6TVC - chains A and B of the 6 polymer chains in the assembly; structure by X-ray diffraction, 1.84 A resolution.

== Chain A ==
Protein: Haemagglutinin HA1
From: Influenza A virus
UniProt: A0A0A7HR51 (A0A0A7HR51_9INFA); residues 1-318 here correspond to UniProt positions 10-327 (UniProt number = residue number + 9)
Amino-acid sequence (319 residues; row label = number of the first residue in the row; numbering starts at 0):
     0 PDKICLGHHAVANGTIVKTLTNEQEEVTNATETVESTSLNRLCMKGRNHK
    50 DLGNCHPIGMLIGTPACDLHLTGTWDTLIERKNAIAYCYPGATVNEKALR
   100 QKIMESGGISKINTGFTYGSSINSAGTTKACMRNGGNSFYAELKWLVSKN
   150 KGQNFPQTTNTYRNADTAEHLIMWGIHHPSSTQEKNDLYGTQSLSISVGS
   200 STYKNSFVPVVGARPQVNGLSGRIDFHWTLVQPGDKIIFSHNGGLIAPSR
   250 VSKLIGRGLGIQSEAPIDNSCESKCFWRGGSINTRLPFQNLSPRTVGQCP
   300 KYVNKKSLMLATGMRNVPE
Differences from the reference sequence: expression tag (0); conflict Lys-96 (Glu105 in A0A0A7HR51), Ser-205 (Asn214 in A0A0A7HR51), Ile-237 (Thr246 in A0A0A7HR51)
Disulfide bonds: Cys-42/Cys-270, Cys-54/Cys-66, Cys-87/Cys-130, Cys-274/Cys-298
Glycans and other covalent adducts: N-acetylglucosamine (NAG) linked to Asn-28

== Chain B ==
Protein: Haemagglutinin HA2
From: Influenza A virus
UniProt: A0A0A7HR51 (A0A0A7HR51_9INFA); residues 1-172 here correspond to UniProt positions 333-504 (UniProt number = residue number + 332)
Amino-acid sequence (172 residues; row label = number of the first residue in the row):
     1 GLFGAIAGFIENGWEGMVDGWYGFRHQNAQGTGQAADYKSTQAAIDQITG
    51 KLNRIIKKTNTEFESIESEFSEIDHQIGNVINWTKDSITDIWTYQAELLV
   101 AMENQHTIDMADSEMLNLYERVRKQLRQNAEEDGKGCFEIYHACDDSCME
   151 SIRNNTYNHSQYREEALLNRLN
Differences from the reference sequence: conflict Asn-158 (Asp490 in A0A0A7HR51)
Disulfide bonds: Cys-144/Cys-148

== Chain A / chain B interface ==
Disulfides between the chains: Cys-4(A)/Cys-137(B)
Contacting residue pairs (145):
  Pro-0(A) / Glu-139(B)
  Pro-0(A) / Ile-140(B)
  Asp-1(A) / Gln-27(B)
  Asp-1(A) / Asn-28(B)
  Asp-1(A) / Glu-139(B)
  Asp-1(A) / Ile-140(B)  hydrogen bond (backbone-backbone)
  Asp-1(A) / His-142(B)
  Asp-1(A) / Ala-143(B)
  Asp-1(A) / Cys-144(B)  hydrogen bond (side chain-backbone)
  Lys-2(A) / His-26(B)
  Lys-2(A) / Gln-27(B)  hydrogen bond (backbone-backbone)
  Lys-2(A) / Phe-138(B)
  Lys-2(A) / Met-149(B)
  Ile-3(A) / Phe-24(B)  hydrophobic
  Ile-3(A) / Arg-25(B)
  Ile-3(A) / Cys-137(B)
  Ile-3(A) / Phe-138(B)  hydrogen bond (backbone-backbone)
  Ile-3(A) / Ile-140(B)  hydrophobic
  Ile-3(A) / Ile-152(B)  hydrophobic
  Cys-4(A) / Trp-14(B)
  Cys-4(A) / Gly-23(B)
  Cys-4(A) / Phe-24(B)
  Cys-4(A) / Arg-25(B)  hydrogen bond (backbone-backbone)
  Cys-4(A) / Gly-136(B)
  Cys-4(A) / Cys-137(B)  disulfide
  Leu-5(A) / Ile-10(B)
  Leu-5(A) / Trp-14(B)
  Leu-5(A) / Gly-23(B)
  Leu-5(A) / Phe-24(B)  hydrophobic
  Leu-5(A) / Leu-118(B)  hydrophobic
  Leu-5(A) / Gly-136(B)  hydrogen bond (backbone-backbone)
  Leu-5(A) / Phe-138(B)  hydrophobic
  Gly-6(A) / Trp-14(B)
  Gly-6(A) / Met-17(B)
  Gly-6(A) / Tyr-22(B)
  Gly-6(A) / Gly-23(B)  hydrogen bond (backbone-backbone)
  Gly-6(A) / Met-115(B)
  His-7(A) / Ile-6(B)
  His-7(A) / Ile-10(B)
  His-7(A) / Asn-12(B)
  His-7(A) / Gly-13(B)
  His-7(A) / Trp-14(B)  hydrogen bond (backbone-backbone)
  His-7(A) / Met-17(B)
  His-7(A) / Trp-21(B)
  His-7(A) / Tyr-22(B)
  His-7(A) / Met-115(B)
  His-8(A) / Gly-13(B)
  His-8(A) / Trp-14(B)
  His-8(A) / Met-17(B)
  His-8(A) / Gly-20(B)
  His-8(A) / Trp-21(B)  hydrogen bond (backbone-backbone)
  Ala-9(A) / Gly-13(B)
  Ala-9(A) / Trp-14(B)  hydrogen bond (backbone-backbone)
  Ala-9(A) / Glu-15(B)
  Ala-11(A) / Glu-15(B)
  Val-16(A) / Asn-104(B)
  Lys-17(A) / Ala-101(B)
  Lys-17(A) / Asn-104(B)  hydrogen bond (backbone-side chain)
  Thr-18(A) / Ala-101(B)
  Thr-18(A) / Asn-104(B)
  Thr-18(A) / Gln-105(B)  hydrogen bond
  Thr-18(A) / Ile-108(B)
  Leu-19(A) / Ala-101(B)  hydrogen bond (backbone-backbone)
  Leu-19(A) / Met-102(B)
  Leu-19(A) / Gln-105(B)  hydrogen bond (backbone-side chain)
  Thr-20(A) / Gln-105(B)  hydrogen bond
  Glu-24(A) / Ile-108(B)
  Val-26(A) / Ile-108(B)  hydrophobic
  Thr-30(A) / Leu-52(B)
  Glu-79(A) / Phe-70(B)
  Arg-80(A) / Phe-70(B)
  Lys-81(A) / Phe-70(B)
  Lys-96(A) / Glu-72(B)  hydrogen bond (side chain-backbone)
  Lys-96(A) / Asp-74(B)
  Arg-99(A) / Ser-68(B)
  Glu-104(A) / Glu-64(B)
  Arg-256(A) / Glu-64(B)  salt bridge
  Gly-257(A) / Glu-64(B)
  Gln-261(A) / Glu-67(B)
  Gln-261(A) / Ser-68(B)  hydrogen bond
  Gln-261(A) / Glu-69(B)  hydrogen bond (side chain-backbone)
  Gln-261(A) / Phe-70(B)
  Ser-262(A) / Phe-70(B)
  Arg-277(A) / Glu-69(B)  salt bridge
  Arg-277(A) / Phe-70(B)
  Arg-284(A) / Ile-56(B)
  Arg-284(A) / Lys-57(B)  hydrogen bond (backbone-backbone)
  Pro-286(A) / Ile-55(B)
  Pro-286(A) / Lys-57(B)
  Phe-287(A) / Ala-96(B)  hydrophobic
  Arg-293(A) / Glu-67(B)  salt bridge
  Arg-293(A) / Glu-69(B)  salt bridge
  Arg-293(A) / Lys-85(B)
  Val-295(A) / Phe-63(B)
  Val-295(A) / Glu-64(B)
  Val-295(A) / Ser-65(B)
  Gly-296(A) / Thr-61(B)
  Gly-296(A) / Glu-62(B)
  Gly-296(A) / Phe-63(B)  hydrogen bond (backbone-backbone)
  Gln-297(A) / Lys-58(B)  hydrogen bond (backbone-side chain)
  Gln-297(A) / Asn-60(B)
  Gln-297(A) / Thr-61(B)
  Gln-297(A) / Glu-62(B)
  Cys-298(A) / Lys-58(B)
  Lys-300(A) / Phe-63(B)
  Lys-300(A) / Trp-92(B)
  Tyr-301(A) / Thr-89(B)
  Tyr-301(A) / Trp-92(B)
  Val-302(A) / Trp-92(B)
  Val-302(A) / Thr-93(B)
  Asn-303(A) / Thr-89(B)
  Asn-303(A) / Thr-93(B)  hydrogen bond (backbone-side chain)
  Lys-304(A) / Thr-93(B)
  Lys-304(A) / Glu-97(B)  salt bridge
  Leu-307(A) / Ala-96(B)  hydrophobic
  Leu-307(A) / Glu-97(B)
  Met-308(A) / Val-100(B)
  Met-308(A) / Asn-104(B)  hydrogen bond (backbone-side chain)
  Leu-309(A) / Leu-52(B)  hydrophobic
  Leu-309(A) / Ile-55(B)  hydrophobic
  Leu-309(A) / Val-100(B)  hydrophobic
  Leu-309(A) / Glu-103(B)
  Leu-309(A) / Asn-104(B)
  Ala-310(A) / Asn-104(B)  hydrogen bond (backbone-side chain)
  Thr-311(A) / Trp-21(B)
  Thr-311(A) / Ile-48(B)
  Gly-312(A) / Trp-21(B)
  Gly-312(A) / Thr-107(B)
  Met-313(A) / Ile-6(B)  hydrophobic
  Met-313(A) / Trp-21(B)
  Met-313(A) / Tyr-22(B)  hydrophobic
  Met-313(A) / Ala-111(B)  hydrophobic
  Arg-314(A) / Gly-1(B)
  Arg-314(A) / Ala-7(B)
  Arg-314(A) / Ile-108(B)
  Val-316(A) / Ala-7(B)  hydrophobic
  Val-316(A) / Glu-11(B)
  Val-316(A) / Asn-12(B)
  Val-316(A) / Gly-13(B)  hydrogen bond (backbone-backbone)
  Pro-317(A) / Asn-12(B)
  Pro-317(A) / Glu-15(B)
  Glu-318(A) / Asn-12(B)
  Glu-318(A) / Gly-13(B)
  Glu-318(A) / Trp-14(B)
  Glu-318(A) / Glu-15(B)  hydrogen bond (side chain-backbone)
Also at the interface, not in a pair above, chain A (62 interface residues in all): Val-10, Thr-32, Leu-258, Glu-263, Lys-273, Leu-285, Pro-292, Pro-299
Also at the interface, not in a pair above, chain B (77 interface residues in all): Gly-16, Ala-29, Thr-59, Ser-71, Ile-73, Leu-98, Leu-99, Asp-109, Tyr-119, Val-122, Leu-126, Asp-133, Tyr-141

== Overview ==
Chain A and chain B form an interface of 62 and 77 residues respectively, with 1 disulfide bond, 26 hydrogen
bonds and 5 salt bridges. Polar contacts include Arg-256(A)/Glu-64(B), Arg-277(A)/Glu-69(B) and
Arg-293(A)/Glu-67(B). Covalently linked N-acetylglucosamine: at Asn-28(A).
Chain A is Haemagglutinin HA1 and chain B is Haemagglutinin HA2, both from Influenza A virus; the structure,
Crystal structure of the haemagglutinin from a transmissible H10N7 seal influenza virus isolated in
Netherland, was determined by X-ray diffraction, deposited together with 6TJW, 6TJY, 6TVA, 6TVB, 6TVD, 6TVF
and 9 further entries.
